3KN8 - chain A; structure by X-ray diffraction, 1.89 A resolution.

# Chain A
Protein: Iron-utilization periplasmic protein
From: Haemophilus influenzae
UniProt: P35755 (FBPA_HAEIN); residues 1-309 here correspond to UniProt positions 24-332 (UniProt number = residue number + 23)
Sequence (309 residues; numbered 1 to 309; the number before each row is that of its first residue):
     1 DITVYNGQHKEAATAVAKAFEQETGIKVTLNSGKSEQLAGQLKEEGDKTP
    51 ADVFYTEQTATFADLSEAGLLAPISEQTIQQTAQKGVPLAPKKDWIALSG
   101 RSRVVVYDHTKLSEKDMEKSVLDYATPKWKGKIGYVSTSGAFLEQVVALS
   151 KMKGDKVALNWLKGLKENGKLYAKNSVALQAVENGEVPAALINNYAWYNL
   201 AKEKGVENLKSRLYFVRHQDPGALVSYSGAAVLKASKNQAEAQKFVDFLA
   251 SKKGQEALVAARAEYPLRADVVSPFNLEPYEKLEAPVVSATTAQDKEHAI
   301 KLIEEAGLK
Unresolved in the structure: 309
Differences from the reference sequence: engineered mutation Ala196 (Tyr219 in P35755)
Swiss-Prot annotation at these positions:
  - binding site (Fe cation): His9, Glu57, Tyr195

# Overview
UniProt lists 3 Fe cation-binding residues.
Chain A is Iron-utilization periplasmic protein (Haemophilus influenzae); the structure, Crystal Structure of
Haemophilus influenzae Y196A mutant Holo Ferric ion-Binding Protein A, was determined by X-ray diffraction,
deposited together with 3KN7, 3OD7 and 3ODB.
